PDB entry 2VT2 | X-ray diffraction, 2.30 A resolution | chains A and B

== Chain A (and B) ==
Protein: Redox-sensing transcriptional repressor rex
Organism: Bacillus subtilis
Notes: chain B of this document is another copy of the same molecule, construct and numbering; everything in this record applies to it too
UniProt: O05521 (REX_BACSU); residue numbers follow UniProt; this construct covers 1-215
Sequence (215 residues; each row starts with the number of its first residue):
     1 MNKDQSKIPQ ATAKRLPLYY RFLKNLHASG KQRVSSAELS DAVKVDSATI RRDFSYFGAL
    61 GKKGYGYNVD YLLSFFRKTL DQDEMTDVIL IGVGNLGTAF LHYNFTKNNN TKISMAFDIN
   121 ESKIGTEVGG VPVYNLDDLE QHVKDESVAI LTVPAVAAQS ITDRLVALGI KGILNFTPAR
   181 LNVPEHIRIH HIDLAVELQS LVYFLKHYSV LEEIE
Not modelled in the structure: 1-10, 61-65, 84-86, 104-110, 210-215 (chain B: 1-6, 63-65, 214-215)
Residues lining bound ligands: NAD (nicotinamide-adenine-dinucleotide): Ile-91, Gly-92, Val-93, Gly-94, Asn-95, Phe-117, Asp-118, Ile-119, Asn-120, Lys-123, Leu-136, Thr-152, Val-153, Pro-154, Ala-157, Ile-161

== How chain A and chain B interact ==
Pairs across the interface (69):
  Tyr-20(A) with Lys-206(B); His-207(B), hydrogen bond
  Arg-21(A) with Tyr-208(B)
  Lys-24(A) with His-207(B)
  Arg-77(A) with His-207(B)
  Leu-80(A) with Lys-206(B), hydrogen bond (backbone-side chain); His-207(B)
  Asp-81(A) with His-207(B), salt bridge
  Asp-83(A) with Lys-206(B), hydrogen bond (backbone-side chain)
  Asn-95(A) with Asn-95(B); Thr-98(B); Ala-99(B)
  Leu-96(A) with Leu-96(B), hydrophobic; Ala-99(B), hydrophobic
  Thr-98(A) with Asn-95(B)
  Ala-99(A) with Asn-95(B); Leu-96(B)
  Phe-100(A) with Leu-194(B)
  Tyr-103(A) with Phe-176(B), hydrogen bond (side chain-backbone); Asp-193(B); Leu-194(B); Ala-195(B)
  Thr-111(A) with Leu-198(B); Gln-199(B); Val-202(B)
  Val-148(A) with Leu-198(B), hydrophobic; Leu-201(B), hydrophobic; Val-202(B), hydrophobic; Leu-205(B), hydrophobic
  Ile-150(A) with Leu-198(B), hydrophobic
  Lys-171(A) with Leu-205(B)
  Gly-172(A) with Leu-201(B); Leu-205(B)
  Ile-173(A) with Leu-201(B)
  Leu-174(A) with Leu-198(B), hydrophobic; Leu-201(B)
  Phe-176(A) with Leu-194(B), hydrophobic
  Pro-178(A) with Tyr-103(B)
  Arg-188(A) with Leu-201(B); Phe-204(B); Val-210(B)
  His-190(A) with Glu-197(B), salt bridge
  Ile-192(A) with Leu-194(B), hydrophobic; Glu-197(B)
  Asp-193(A) with Tyr-103(B), hydrogen bond
  Leu-194(A) with Phe-100(B), hydrophobic; Phe-105(B), hydrophobic; Ile-150(B), hydrophobic
  Ala-195(A) with Tyr-103(B)
  Glu-197(A) with Leu-174(B); His-190(B), salt bridge; Ile-192(B)
  Leu-198(A) with Val-88(B), hydrophobic; Phe-105(B), hydrophobic; Thr-111(B); Val-148(B), hydrophobic; Leu-174(B), hydrophobic
  Ser-200(A) with His-190(B)
  Leu-201(A) with Val-148(B), hydrophobic; Gly-172(B); Ile-173(B); Leu-174(B), hydrophobic; Arg-188(B); His-190(B)
  Val-202(A) with Thr-86(B)
  Phe-204(A) with Arg-188(B)
  Leu-205(A) with Val-148(B), hydrophobic; Lys-171(B)
  Lys-206(A) with Glu-84(B)
Also at the interface, not in a pair above, chain A (40 interface residues in all): Val-88, His-102, Ile-113, Ser-147
Also at the interface, not in a pair above, chain B (41 interface residues in all): Asn-109, Ile-113, Ser-147, Thr-177, Pro-178, Tyr-203

== Summary ==
40 residues of chain A and 41 residues of chain B are in contact, with 5 hydrogen bonds and 3 salt bridges.
Among the polar pairs are Asp-81(A)/His-207(B), His-190(A)/Glu-197(B) and Tyr-20(A)/His-207(B). Chain A binds
NAD.
Chain A and chain B are both Redox-sensing transcriptional repressor rex (Bacillus subtilis); the structure,
Structure and functional properties of the Bacillus subtilis transcriptional repressor Rex, was determined by
X-ray diffraction together with 2VT3 from the same study.
